Entry 2A3G (X-ray diffraction, 2.25 A resolution); this record covers chains B and D of the 4 polymer chains in the assembly.

== Chain B (and D) ==
Molecule: Insulin
Organism: Bos taurus
Notes: fragment: insulin B chain, residues 25-54; chain D of this document is another copy of the same molecule, construct and numbering; everything in this record applies to it too
UniProt: P01317 (INS_BOVIN); residues 1-30 here correspond to UniProt positions 25-54 (UniProt number = residue number + 24)
Sequence (30 residues; each row starts with the number of its first residue):
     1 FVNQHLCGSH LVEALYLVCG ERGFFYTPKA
Metal / ion sites: Zn2+ near His10 (its only coordinating residue here)

== How chain B and chain D interact ==
Residue-residue contacts - 26 pairs, chain B then chain D:
  Gly8(B) - Tyr16(D)
  Ser9(B) - Glu13(D)
  Ser9(B) - Tyr16(D)
  Val12(B) - Val12(D)  hydrophobic
  Val12(B) - Tyr16(D)  hydrophobic
  Val12(B) - Phe24(D)  hydrophobic
  Glu13(B) - Ser9(D)
  Glu13(B) - Glu13(D)
  Tyr16(B) - Gly8(D)
  Tyr16(B) - Ser9(D)
  Tyr16(B) - Val12(D)  hydrophobic
  Tyr16(B) - Tyr26(D)
  Glu21(B) - Pro28(D)
  Glu21(B) - Lys29(D)
  Gly23(B) - Tyr26(D)
  Gly23(B) - Pro28(D)
  Phe24(B) - Phe24(D)  hydrophobic
  Phe24(B) - Phe25(D)
  Phe24(B) - Tyr26(D)  hydrogen bond (backbone-backbone)
  Phe25(B) - Phe24(D)
  Phe25(B) - Phe25(D)  hydrophobic
  Tyr26(B) - Tyr16(D)
  Tyr26(B) - Gly23(D)
  Tyr26(B) - Phe24(D)  hydrogen bond (backbone-backbone)
  Pro28(B) - Glu21(D)
  Pro28(B) - Gly23(D)
Also at the interface, not in a pair above, chain B (14 interface residues in all): Gly20, Arg22, Ala30
Also at the interface, not in a pair above, chain D (14 interface residues in all): Gly20, Thr27

== In short ==
Chain B and chain D each contribute 14 residues to their interface, with 2 hydrogen bonds. Its one hydrogen
bond, Phe24(B)-Tyr26(D), is backbone to backbone.
Chain B and chain D are both Insulin (Bos taurus); the structure, The structure of T6 bovine insulin, was
determined by X-ray diffraction.
